1A8I - chain A; structure by X-ray diffraction, 1.78 A resolution.

# Chain A
Name: Glycogen phosphorylase B
From: Oryctolagus cuniculus
Notes: EC 2.4.1.1
Reference sequence: P00489 (PHS2_RABIT); residue numbers follow UniProt; this construct covers 1-842
Chain sequence (842 residues; each row starts with the number of its first residue):
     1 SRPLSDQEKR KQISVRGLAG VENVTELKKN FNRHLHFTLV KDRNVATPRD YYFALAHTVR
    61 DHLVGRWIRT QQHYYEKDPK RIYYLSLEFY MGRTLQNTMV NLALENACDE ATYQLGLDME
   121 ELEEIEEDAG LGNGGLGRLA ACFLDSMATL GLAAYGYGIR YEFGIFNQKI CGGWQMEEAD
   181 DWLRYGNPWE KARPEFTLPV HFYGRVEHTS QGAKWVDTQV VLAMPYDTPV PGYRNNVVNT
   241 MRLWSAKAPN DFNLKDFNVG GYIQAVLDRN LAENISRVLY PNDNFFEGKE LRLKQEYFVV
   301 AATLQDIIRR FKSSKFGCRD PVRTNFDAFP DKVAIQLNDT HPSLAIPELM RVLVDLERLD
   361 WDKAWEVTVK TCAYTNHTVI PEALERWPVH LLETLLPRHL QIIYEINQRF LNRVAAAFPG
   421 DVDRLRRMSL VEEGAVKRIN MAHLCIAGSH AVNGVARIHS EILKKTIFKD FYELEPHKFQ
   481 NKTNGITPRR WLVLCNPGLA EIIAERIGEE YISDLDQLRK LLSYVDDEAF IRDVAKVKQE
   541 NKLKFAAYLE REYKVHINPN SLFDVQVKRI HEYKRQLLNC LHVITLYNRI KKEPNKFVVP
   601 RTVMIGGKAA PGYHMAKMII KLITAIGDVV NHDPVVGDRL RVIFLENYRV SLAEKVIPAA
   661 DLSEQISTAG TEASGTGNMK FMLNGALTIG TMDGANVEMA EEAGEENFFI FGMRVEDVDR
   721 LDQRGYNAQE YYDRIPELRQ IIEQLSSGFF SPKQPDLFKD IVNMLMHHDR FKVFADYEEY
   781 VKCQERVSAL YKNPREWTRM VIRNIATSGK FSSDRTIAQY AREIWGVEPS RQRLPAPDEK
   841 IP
Not modelled in the structure: 1-6, 251-260, 317-322, 836-842
Modified residues: K680 ((2S)-2-amino-6-[[3-hydroxy-2-methyl-5-(phosphonooxymethyl)pyridin-4-yl]methylideneamino]hexanoic acid; LLP)
Construct notes: modified residue (680)
Small-molecule neighbours: beta-D-glucopyranose spirohydantoin (GLS): G135, L136, L139, D283, N284, H377, T378, V455, N484, Y573, E672, A673, S674, G675, T676
Swiss-Prot annotation at these positions:
  - modified residue: S747 (Phosphoserine)

# In short
Chain A binds beta-D-glucopyranose spirohydantoin.
Chain A is Glycogen phosphorylase B (Oryctolagus cuniculus); the structure, Spirohydantoin inhibitor of
glycogen phosphorylase, was determined by X-ray diffraction, deposited together with 2GPN.
